PDB entry 5TH0 | X-ray diffraction, 2.25 A resolution | chains B and F of the 6 polymer chains in the assembly

Chain B (and F):
Molecule: Hemagglutinin HA2 chain
From: Influenza A virus
Notes: chain F of this document is another copy of the same molecule, construct and numbering; everything in this record applies to it too
UniProt: A0A0J9X253 (A0A0J9X253_9INFA); numbering as in UniProt (aligned over 2-174)
Chain sequence (180 residues; row label = number of the first residue in the row):
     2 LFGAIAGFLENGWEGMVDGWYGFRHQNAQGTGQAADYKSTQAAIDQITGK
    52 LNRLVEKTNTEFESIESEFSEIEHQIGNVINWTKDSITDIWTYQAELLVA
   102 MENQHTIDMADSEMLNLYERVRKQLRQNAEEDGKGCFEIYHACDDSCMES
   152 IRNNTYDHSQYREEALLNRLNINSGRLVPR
Unresolved in the structure: 173-181 (chain F: 59, 173-181)
Sequence notes: expression tag (175-181)
Cystine bridges: Cys-144/Cys-148
Covalently attached groups: N-acetylglucosamine (NAG) linked to Asn-82

Chain B / chain F interface:
Contacting residue pairs (48; chain B residue first):
  Phe-3(B) / Leu-2(F)
  Phe-3(B) / Phe-3(F)  hydrophobic
  Lys-58(B) / Tyr-94(F)
  Thr-61(B) / Asp-86(F)
  Thr-61(B) / Asp-90(F)  hydrogen bond
  Phe-63(B) / Trp-83(F)
  Phe-63(B) / Asp-86(F)
  Phe-63(B) / Ser-87(F)
  Phe-63(B) / Asp-90(F)
  Glu-64(B) / Trp-83(F)
  Ile-66(B) / Asn-79(F)
  Ile-66(B) / Val-80(F)
  Ile-66(B) / Trp-83(F)  hydrophobic
  Ile-77(B) / Ile-77(F)  hydrophobic
  Ile-81(B) / Val-80(F)  hydrophobic
  Thr-84(B) / Thr-84(F)
  Lys-85(B) / Trp-83(F)
  Ile-88(B) / Ser-87(F)
  Ile-88(B) / Ile-91(F)  hydrophobic
  Ile-91(B) / Ile-91(F)  hydrophobic
  Trp-92(B) / Ile-91(F)
  Trp-92(B) / Tyr-94(F)  hydrophobic
  Gln-95(B) / Tyr-94(F)
  Gln-95(B) / Gln-95(F)
  Gln-95(B) / Leu-98(F)
  Leu-99(B) / Tyr-94(F)
  Met-102(B) / Met-102(F)  hydrophobic
  His-106(B) / Gln-105(F)
  Ser-113(B) / Leu-2(F)  hydrogen bond (side chain-backbone)
  Glu-114(B) / Leu-2(F)
  Asn-117(B) / Leu-2(F)
  Asn-117(B) / Phe-3(F)
  Asn-117(B) / Gly-4(F)
  Arg-123(B) / Glu-132(F)  salt bridge
  Lys-124(B) / Tyr-119(F)
  Lys-124(B) / Glu-132(F)
  Lys-124(B) / Gly-134(F)
  Arg-127(B) / Glu-131(F)  salt bridge
  Arg-127(B) / Glu-132(F)
  Arg-127(B) / Glu-139(F)  salt bridge
  Arg-127(B) / Tyr-141(F)  hydrogen bond
  Gln-128(B) / Glu-131(F)
  Gln-128(B) / Arg-170(F)
  Arg-163(B) / Glu-131(F)  salt bridge
  Arg-163(B) / Tyr-141(F)  hydrogen bond
  Arg-163(B) / Arg-170(F)  hydrogen bond (side chain-backbone)
  Leu-167(B) / Arg-170(F)
  Leu-171(B) / Leu-171(F)  hydrophobic
Other interface residues (no listed pair), chain B (30 interface residues in all): Arg-54, Glu-62, Ile-73
Other interface residues (no listed pair), chain F (30 interface residues in all): Phe-9, Gln-76, Ile-88, Ala-101, Asp-133

Summary:
Chain B and chain F each contribute 30 residues to their interface; the contacts include 5 hydrogen bonds and
4 salt bridges. Among the polar pairs are Arg-123(B)/Glu-132(F), Arg-127(B)/Glu-131(F) and
Arg-127(B)/Glu-139(F). Covalently linked N-acetylglucosamine: at Asn-82(B).
Chain B and chain F are both Hemagglutinin HA2 chain (Influenza A virus); the structure, Crystal structure of
H10 hemagglutinin mutant (K158aA-Q226L-G228S) from Jiangxi-Donghu (2013) H10N8 influenza virus, was determined
by X-ray diffraction, deposited together with 5TGO, 5TGU, 5TGV, 5TH1, 5THB, 5THC and 5THF.
